Entry 6SD8 (X-ray diffraction, 1.51 A resolution); this record covers chains X and A.

# Chain X (and A)
Protein: Probable acyl-CoA dehydrogenase
From: Bdellovibrio bacteriovorus (strain ATCC 15356 / DSM 50701 / NCIB 9529 / HD100)
Notes: EC 1.3.99.-; chain A of this document is another copy of the same molecule, construct and numbering; everything in this record applies to it too
UniProtKB: Q6MJ59 (Q6MJ59_BDEBA); numbering as in UniProt (aligned over 1-505)
Sequence (505 residues; each row starts with the number of its first residue):
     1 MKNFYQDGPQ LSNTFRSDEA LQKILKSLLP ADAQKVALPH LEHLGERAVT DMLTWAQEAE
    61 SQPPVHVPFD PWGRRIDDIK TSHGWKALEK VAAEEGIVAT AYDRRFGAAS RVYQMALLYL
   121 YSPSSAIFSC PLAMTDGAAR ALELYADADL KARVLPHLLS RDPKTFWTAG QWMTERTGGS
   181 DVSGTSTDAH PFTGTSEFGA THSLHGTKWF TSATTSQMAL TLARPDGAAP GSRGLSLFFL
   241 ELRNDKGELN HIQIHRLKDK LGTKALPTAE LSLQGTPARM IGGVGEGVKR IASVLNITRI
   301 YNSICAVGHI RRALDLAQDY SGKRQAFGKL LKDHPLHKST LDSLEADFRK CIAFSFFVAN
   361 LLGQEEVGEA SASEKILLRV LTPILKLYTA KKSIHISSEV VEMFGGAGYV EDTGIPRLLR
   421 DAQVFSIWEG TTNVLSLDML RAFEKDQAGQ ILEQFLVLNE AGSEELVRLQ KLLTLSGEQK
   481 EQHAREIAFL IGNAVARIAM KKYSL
Unresolved in the structure: 1-2
Small-molecule neighbours:
  - FAD (flavin-adenine dinucleotide), molecule 1: Met134, Gln171, Trp172, Met173, Thr174, Gly178, Gly179, Ser180, Phe210, Thr211, Ser212, Lys260, Thr263, Thr268, Val424, Ile427, Trp428, Glu429, Thr431, Asn433, Val434, Leu437
  - FAD, molecule 2: Arg324, Ala326, Phe327, Leu331, His334, Leu336, His337, Glu402, Met403, Phe404, Gly405, Gly406, Ala407, Tyr409
From the paper describing this entry:
  - catalytic residues: Glu429 (by similarity / conservation)

# Interface between chain X and chain A
Residue-residue contacts - 101 pairs, chain X then chain A:
  Asn3(X) - Arg176(A)
  Asn3(X) - Ser186(A)
  Phe4(X) - Arg176(A)  hydrogen bond (backbone-side chain)
  Phe4(X) - Thr177(A)
  Tyr5(X) - Arg176(A)
  Arg176(X) - Phe4(A)  hydrogen bond (side chain-backbone)
  Arg176(X) - Tyr5(A)
  Arg176(X) - Arg324(A)  hydrogen bond (backbone-side chain)
  Thr177(X) - Phe4(A)
  Thr177(X) - Arg324(A)
  Gly178(X) - Arg324(A)
  Ser180(X) - Phe327(A)
  Asp181(X) - Ala326(A)
  Asp181(X) - Phe327(A)  hydrogen bond (side chain-backbone)
  Ser186(X) - Asn3(A)  hydrogen bond
  Phe210(X) - Gly406(A)
  Phe210(X) - Ala407(A)
  Phe210(X) - Val410(A)  hydrophobic
  Arg256(X) - Asp412(A)  salt bridge
  Lys258(X) - Val410(A)
  Asp259(X) - Val410(A)
  Asp259(X) - Glu411(A)  hydrogen bond (backbone-backbone)
  Lys260(X) - Tyr409(A)
  Lys260(X) - Glu411(A)
  Leu261(X) - Tyr409(A)  hydrogen bond (backbone-backbone)
  Leu261(X) - Glu411(A)
  Leu261(X) - Pro416(A)  hydrophobic
  Leu261(X) - Arg420(A)
  Gly262(X) - Tyr409(A)  hydrogen bond (backbone-side chain)
  Thr263(X) - Tyr409(A)  hydrogen bond (backbone-side chain)
  Arg324(X) - Arg176(A)  hydrogen bond (side chain-backbone)
  Arg324(X) - Thr177(A)
  Arg324(X) - Gly178(A)
  Phe327(X) - Ser180(A)
  Phe327(X) - Asp181(A)  hydrogen bond (backbone-side chain)
  Pro335(X) - Glu478(A)
  Pro335(X) - Glu481(A)
  Pro335(X) - Gln482(A)
  Leu336(X) - Asn433(A)
  Leu336(X) - Leu437(A)  hydrophobic
  Leu336(X) - Glu481(A)
  Leu336(X) - Gln482(A)
  Leu336(X) - Ala484(A)  hydrophobic
  Ser339(X) - Gln482(A)
  Thr340(X) - Asn433(A)  hydrogen bond
  Lys391(X) - Glu399(A)  salt bridge
  Lys391(X) - Glu402(A)  salt bridge
  Ile394(X) - Ser398(A)
  Ser398(X) - Ile394(A)
  Ser398(X) - Gln423(A)  hydrogen bond
  Glu399(X) - Lys391(A)  salt bridge
  Glu399(X) - Arg485(A)  salt bridge
  Val401(X) - Gln423(A)
  Glu402(X) - Lys391(A)  salt bridge
  Glu402(X) - Ser426(A)  hydrogen bond
  Glu402(X) - Thr431(A)
  Glu402(X) - Thr432(A)  hydrogen bond
  Gly405(X) - Ile427(A)
  Gly406(X) - Phe210(A)
  Gly406(X) - Ile427(A)
  Ala407(X) - Phe210(A)
  Tyr409(X) - Lys260(A)
  Tyr409(X) - Leu261(A)  hydrogen bond (backbone-backbone)
  Tyr409(X) - Gly262(A)  hydrogen bond (side chain-backbone)
  Tyr409(X) - Thr263(A)  hydrogen bond (side chain-backbone)
  Tyr409(X) - Arg420(A)  hydrogen bond (side chain-backbone)
  Tyr409(X) - Asp421(A)
  Tyr409(X) - Gln423(A)
  Tyr409(X) - Val424(A)
  Val410(X) - Phe210(A)  hydrophobic
  Val410(X) - Lys258(A)
  Val410(X) - Asp259(A)
  Glu411(X) - Asp259(A)  hydrogen bond (backbone-backbone)
  Glu411(X) - Lys260(A)
  Glu411(X) - Leu261(A)
  Asp412(X) - Arg256(A)  salt bridge
  Pro416(X) - Leu261(A)  hydrophobic
  Leu419(X) - Gln423(A)
  Arg420(X) - Leu261(A)
  Arg420(X) - Tyr409(A)  hydrogen bond (backbone-side chain)
  Asp421(X) - Tyr409(A)
  Gln423(X) - Ser398(A)  hydrogen bond
  Gln423(X) - Val401(A)
  Gln423(X) - Tyr409(A)
  Gln423(X) - Leu419(A)
  Val424(X) - Tyr409(A)
  Ser426(X) - Glu402(A)  hydrogen bond
  Ile427(X) - Gly405(A)
  Ile427(X) - Gly406(A)
  Thr431(X) - Glu402(A)
  Thr432(X) - Glu402(A)  hydrogen bond
  Asn433(X) - Leu336(A)
  Asn433(X) - Thr340(A)  hydrogen bond
  Leu437(X) - Leu336(A)  hydrophobic
  Glu481(X) - Pro335(A)
  Glu481(X) - Leu336(A)
  Gln482(X) - Pro335(A)
  Gln482(X) - Leu336(A)
  Gln482(X) - Ser339(A)
  Ala484(X) - Leu336(A)  hydrophobic
  Arg485(X) - Glu399(A)  salt bridge
Other interface residues (no listed pair), chain X (57 interface residues in all): Gln325, Ala326, His337, Ser436, Glu478
Other interface residues (no listed pair), chain A (58 interface residues in all): Gln325, Gly328, His337, Ser436

# In short
57 residues of chain X face 58 of chain A across their interface; the contacts include 25 hydrogen bonds and 8
salt bridges. Among the polar pairs are Arg256(X)-Asp412(A), Lys391(X)-Glu399(A) and Lys391(X)-Glu402(A).
Ligands of chain X: flavin-adenine dinucleotide. From the paper: the catalytic residue Glu429(X).
Both chains are Probable acyl-CoA dehydrogenase (Bdellovibrio bacteriovorus (strain ATCC 15356 / DSM 50701 /
NCIB 9529 / HD100)). Entry 6SD8 (Bd2924 apo-form) was determined by X-ray diffraction (same publication as
6SDA and 6CVZ).
